2AGD - chain A; structure by X-ray diffraction, 1.90 A resolution.

# Chain A
Molecule: Beta-1,4-galactosyltransferase 1
From: Homo sapiens
Notes: EC 2.4.1.90; fragment: Catalytic domain, Residues 126-398
Reference sequence: P15291 (B4GT1_HUMAN); residues 126-398 here correspond to UniProt positions 125-397 (UniProt number = residue number - 1)
Amino-acid sequence (287 residues; row label = number of the first residue in the row):
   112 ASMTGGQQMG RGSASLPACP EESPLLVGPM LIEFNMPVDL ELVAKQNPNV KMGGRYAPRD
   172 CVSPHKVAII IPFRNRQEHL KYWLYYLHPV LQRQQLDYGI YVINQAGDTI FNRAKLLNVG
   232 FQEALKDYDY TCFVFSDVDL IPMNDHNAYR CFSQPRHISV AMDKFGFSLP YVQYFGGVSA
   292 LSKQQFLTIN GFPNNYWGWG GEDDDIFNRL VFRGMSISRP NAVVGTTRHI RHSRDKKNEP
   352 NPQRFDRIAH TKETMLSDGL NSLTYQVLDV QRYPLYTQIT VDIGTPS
Unresolved in the structure: 112-125
Differences from the reference sequence: engineered mutation Thr-337 (Arg336 in P15291), Thr-338 (Cys337 in P15291), His-340 (Met339 in P15291)
Disulfides: Cys-130/Cys-172, Cys-243/Cys-262
Metal / ion sites: Mn2+: Asp-250, His-340, His-343 (together with 6-aminohexyl-uridine-C1,5'-diphosphate)
Ligand contacts: 6-aminohexyl-uridine-C1,5'-diphosphate (UDH): Ile-182, Pro-183, Phe-184, Arg-185, Arg-187, Phe-222, Arg-224, Asp-248, Val-249, Asp-250, Lys-275, Trp-310, His-340, His-343, Ser-344, Arg-345, Asp-346, Lys-347, Asn-349

# Summary
Bound to chain A: 6-aminohexyl-uridine-C1,5'-diphosphate. Asp-250, His-340 and His-343 coordinate Mn2+.
Chain A is Beta-1,4-galactosyltransferase 1 (Homo sapiens); the structure, Crystal Structure of Human
M340H-Beta-1,4-Galactosyltransferase-I(M340H-B4Gal-T1) in Complex with
GlcNAc-beta1,4-Man-alpha1,3-Man-beta-OR, was determined by X-ray diffraction, deposited together with 2AE7,
2AEC, 2AES and 2AH9.
